3C6S - chains A and B; structure by X-ray diffraction, 1.80 A resolution.

== Chain A ==
Name: Fab F22-4 light chain
From: Mus musculus
Notes: antibody fragment or engineered binder
Amino-acid sequence (219 residues; numbered 1 to 214 plus 5 insertion-coded residues; the number before each row is that of its first residue; a row labelled like 27A-27E holds insertion residues (27A, then the next letters in order)):
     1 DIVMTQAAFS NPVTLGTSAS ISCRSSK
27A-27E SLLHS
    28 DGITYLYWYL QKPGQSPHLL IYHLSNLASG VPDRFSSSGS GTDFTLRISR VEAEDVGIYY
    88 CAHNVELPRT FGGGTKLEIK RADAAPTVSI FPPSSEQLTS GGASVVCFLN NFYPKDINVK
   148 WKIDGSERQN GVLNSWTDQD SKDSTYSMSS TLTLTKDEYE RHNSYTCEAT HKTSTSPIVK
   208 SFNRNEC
Disordered / not traced: 212-214
Cystine bridges: Cys-23/Cys-88, Cys-134/Cys-194
Bound ions: palladium ion: Asp-1 (shared with 1 residue of chain E)

== Chain B ==
Name: Fab F22-4 heavy chain
From: Mus musculus
Notes: antibody fragment or engineered binder
Amino-acid sequence (217 residues; numbered 1 to 217 plus 6 insertion-coded residues; 6 numbers in that range are skipped by the numbering (no residue carries them; nothing is unmodelled there); the number before each row is that of its first residue; a row labelled like 52A-52C holds insertion residues (52A, then the next letters in order)):
     1 EVKVEESGGG LVQPGGSMKI SCVVSGLTFS NYWMSWVRQS PEKGLEWVAE IR
52A-52C LKS
    53 DNYATYYAES VKGKFTISRD DSKSRLYLQM
82A-82C NNL
    83 RTEDTGIYYC FLPM
   101 DYWGQGTSVT VSSAKTTPPS VYPLAPG
   130 SAAQTNSMVT LGCLVKGYFP EPVTVTWNSG SLSSGVHTFP AVLQSDLYTL SSSVTVPSST
   190 WPSETVTCNV AHPASSTKVD KKIVPRDC
Disordered / not traced: 130-135, 216-217
Cystine bridges: Cys-22/Cys-92, Cys-142/Cys-197

== How chain A and chain B interact ==
Contacting residue pairs (61):
  Tyr-34(A) with Met-96(B), hydrophobic
  Tyr-36(A) with Phe-93(B); Met-96(B), hydrogen bond (side chain-backbone); Trp-103(B)
  Gln-38(A) with Gln-39(B), hydrogen bond; Tyr-91(B), hydrogen bond
  Ser-43(A) with Tyr-91(B); Trp-103(B); Gly-104(B), hydrogen bond (side chain-backbone)
  Pro-44(A) with Trp-103(B)
  Leu-46(A) with Asp-101(B)
  Tyr-87(A) with Gln-39(B), hydrogen bond; Leu-45(B), hydrophobic
  His-90(A) with Met-96(B)
  Asn-91(A) with Met-96(B)
  Leu-94(A) with Arg-52(B); Tyr-58(B), hydrophobic
  Pro-95(A) with Trp-47(B), hydrophobic
  Arg-96(A) with Trp-33(B); Trp-47(B); Glu-50(B), salt bridge; Arg-52(B); Pro-95(B); Met-96(B)
  Phe-98(A) with Leu-45(B), hydrophobic
  Ser-116(A) with Thr-139(B)
  Phe-118(A) with Leu-124(B); Ala-125(B); Pro-126(B); Thr-139(B)
  Pro-119(A) with Ala-125(B); Arg-215(B)
  Pro-120(A) with Arg-215(B), hydrogen bond (backbone-side chain)
  Ser-121(A) with Tyr-122(B); Pro-123(B)
  Glu-123(A) with Pro-123(B); Lys-210(B), salt bridge
  Gln-124(A) with Tyr-122(B)
  Ser-127(A) with Tyr-122(B), hydrogen bond
  Ser-131(A) with Leu-143(B); Lys-145(B)
  Val-133(A) with Leu-124(B), hydrophobic
  Phe-135(A) with Leu-124(B), hydrophobic; Phe-168(B), hydrophobic; Ser-180(B); Ser-181(B); Ser-182(B)
  Asn-137(A) with His-166(B), hydrogen bond; Phe-168(B); Ser-182(B), hydrogen bond
  Asn-138(A) with His-166(B)
  Ser-162(A) with Phe-168(B); Pro-169(B), hydrogen bond (side chain-backbone)
  Trp-163(A) with Pro-169(B)
  Thr-164(A) with Thr-167(B); Phe-168(B)
  Ser-174(A) with His-166(B), hydrogen bond; Phe-168(B)
  Met-175(A) with Phe-168(B)
  Ser-176(A) with Phe-168(B)
  Thr-180(A) with Lys-145(B)
Interface residues without a listed pair, chain A (37 interface residues in all): Gln-42, His-45, Ala-89, Leu-160
Interface residues without a listed pair, chain B (38 interface residues in all): Val-37, Gln-105, Gly-127, Leu-140, Gly-141, Val-171, Gln-173

== Overview ==
37 residues of chain A and 38 residues of chain B are in contact, with 11 hydrogen bonds and 2 salt bridges.
Polar pairs include Arg-96(A)/Glu-50(B), Glu-123(A)/Lys-210(B) and Tyr-36(A)/Met-96(B).
Here chain A is Fab F22-4 light chain and chain B is Fab F22-4 heavy chain, both from Mus musculus. Entry 3C6S
(Crystal structure of Fab F22-4 in complex with a Shigella flexneri 2a O-Ag pentadecasaccharide) was
determined by X-ray diffraction, deposited together with 3BZ4 and 3C5S.
